3GD0 - chain A; structure by X-ray diffraction, 1.62 A resolution.

# Chain A
Molecule: Laminaripentaose-producing beta-1,3-guluase (LPHase)
Source organism: Streptomyces matensis
Notes: EC 3.2.1.39
UniProt: Q9Z4I2 (Q9Z4I2_9ACTO); residue numbers follow UniProt; this construct covers 36-401
Amino-acid sequence (367 residues; each row starts with the number of its first residue):
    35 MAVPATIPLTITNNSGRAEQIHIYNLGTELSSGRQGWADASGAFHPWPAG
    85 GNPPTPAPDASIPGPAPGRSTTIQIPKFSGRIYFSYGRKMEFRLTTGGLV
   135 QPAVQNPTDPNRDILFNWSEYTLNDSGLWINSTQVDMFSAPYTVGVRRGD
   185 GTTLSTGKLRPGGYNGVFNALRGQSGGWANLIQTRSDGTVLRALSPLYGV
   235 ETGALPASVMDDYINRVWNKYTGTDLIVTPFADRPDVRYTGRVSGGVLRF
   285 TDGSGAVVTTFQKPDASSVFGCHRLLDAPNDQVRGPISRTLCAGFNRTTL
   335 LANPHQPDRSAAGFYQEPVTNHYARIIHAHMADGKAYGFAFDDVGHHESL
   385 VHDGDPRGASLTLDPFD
Unresolved in the structure: 35-36, 314-316
Differences from the reference sequence: expression tag (35)
What the authors report for this chain:
  - mutagenesis - E154Q, D170N: abolished catalytic activity on curdlan
  - mutagenesis - E154D, D170E: decreased catalytic activity
  - contacts within the chain: R308-L310, R308-D311 (hydrogen bond)
  - catalytic residues: E154, D170 (proposed by the authors, not directly observed)
  - specificity-determining residues: T156, N158, W163 (from molecular simulation)

# Summary
The paper reports catalytic residues E154 and D170; E154Q and D170N abolish catalytic activity on curdlan; 4
substitutions were tested in all.
Chain A is Laminaripentaose-producing beta-1,3-guluase (LPHase) (Streptomyces matensis); the structure,
Crystal structure of laminaripentaose-producing beta-1,3-glucanase, was determined by X-ray diffraction,
deposited together with 3GD9.
